3IAF - chains C and D of the 4 polymer chains in the assembly; structure by X-ray diffraction, 2.80 A resolution.

[Chain C (and D)]
Molecule: Benzaldehyde lyase
Organism: Pseudomonas fluorescens
Notes: EC 4.1.2.38; chain D of this document is another copy of the same molecule, construct and numbering; everything in this record applies to it too
Reference sequence: Q9F4L3 (Q9F4L3_PSEFL); numbering as in UniProt (aligned over 1-562)
Amino-acid sequence (570 residues; row label = number of the first residue in the row):
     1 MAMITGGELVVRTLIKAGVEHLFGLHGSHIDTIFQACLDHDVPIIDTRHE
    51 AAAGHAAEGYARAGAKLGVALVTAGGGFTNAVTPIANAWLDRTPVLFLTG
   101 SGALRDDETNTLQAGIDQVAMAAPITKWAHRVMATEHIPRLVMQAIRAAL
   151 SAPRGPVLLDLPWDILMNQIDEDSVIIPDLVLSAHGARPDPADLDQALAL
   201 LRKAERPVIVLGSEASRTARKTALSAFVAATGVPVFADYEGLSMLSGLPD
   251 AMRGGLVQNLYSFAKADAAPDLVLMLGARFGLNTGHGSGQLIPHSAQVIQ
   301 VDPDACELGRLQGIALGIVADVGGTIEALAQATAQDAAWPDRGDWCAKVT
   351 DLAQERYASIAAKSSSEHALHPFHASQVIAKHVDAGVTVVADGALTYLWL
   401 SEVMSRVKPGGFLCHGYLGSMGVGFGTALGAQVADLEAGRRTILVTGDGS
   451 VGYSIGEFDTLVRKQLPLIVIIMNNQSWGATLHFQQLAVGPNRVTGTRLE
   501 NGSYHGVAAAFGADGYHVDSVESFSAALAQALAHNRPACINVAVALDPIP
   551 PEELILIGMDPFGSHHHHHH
Disordered / not traced: 1, 556-570
Modified positions: Ser28 (phosphoserine; SEP)
Construct notes: engineered mutation Ser28 (Ala in Q9F4L3); expression tag (563-570)
Bound ions: Mg2+: Asp448, Asn475, Ser477 (together with thiamine diphosphate)
Ligand contacts:
  - thiamine diphosphate (TPP), molecule 1: Leu25, His26, Gly27, Ser28, Glu50, Thr73, Gly76, Gly77, Asn80, Gln113
  - thiamine diphosphate (TPP), molecule 2: Gly393, Ala394, Leu395, Thr396, Gly419, Ser420, Met421, Gly447, Asp448, Gly449, Ser450, Tyr453, Asn475, Ser477, Trp478, Gly479, Ala480, Thr481

[Chain C / chain D interface]
Residue-residue contacts (135):
  Leu25(C) with Tyr453(D); Trp478(D), hydrophobic
  His26(C) with Thr481(D); Gln485(D), hydrogen bond; Gly496(D); Thr497(D)
  Ser28(C) with Thr481(D); Phe484(D)
  Asp31(C) with Phe484(D); Gln485(D), hydrogen bond; Val489(D)
  Gln35(C) with Arg493(D), hydrogen bond
  Leu38(C) with Arg493(D); Thr495(D)
  Asp39(C) with Arg493(D), salt bridge
  Asp46(C) with Gly496(D)
  Thr47(C) with Trp478(D)
  Arg48(C) with Asp448(D), hydrogen bond (side chain-backbone); Gly449(D), hydrogen bond (side chain-backbone); Tyr453(D); Trp478(D); Leu499(D); Tyr504(D)
  His49(C) with Tyr453(D)
  Glu50(C) with Tyr453(D), hydrogen bond
  Gly75(C) with Leu418(D)
  Gly76(C) with Leu418(D); Ser420(D)
  Thr79(C) with Thr83(D), hydrogen bond
  Asn80(C) with Thr83(D), hydrogen bond; Tyr453(D)
  Val82(C) with Thr79(D)
  Thr83(C) with Thr79(D), hydrogen bond; Asn80(D), hydrogen bond
  Leu90(C) with Ala114(D)
  Glu108(C) with Arg310(D), salt bridge; Leu311(D)
  Thr109(C) with Gly281(D); His286(D); Leu311(D)
  Asn110(C) with Arg279(D); Phe280(D), hydrogen bond (side chain-backbone); Gly281(D); Leu282(D), hydrogen bond (backbone-backbone); Glu307(D), hydrogen bond; Arg310(D), hydrogen bond; Tyr417(D)
  Thr111(C) with His286(D), hydrogen bond; Tyr417(D)
  Leu112(C) with Leu282(D), hydrophobic; Tyr417(D)
  Gln113(C) with Tyr417(D), hydrogen bond (backbone-backbone); Leu418(D)
  Ile116(C) with Ile125(D), hydrophobic
  Met121(C) with Met121(D); Pro124(D), hydrophobic; Ile125(D), hydrophobic
  Pro124(C) with Ala120(D), hydrophobic
  Ile125(C) with Ile116(D), hydrophobic; Met121(D), hydrophobic
  Trp163(C) with Phe484(D), hydrophobic
  Arg279(C) with Asn110(D)
  Phe280(C) with Thr109(D); Asn110(D), hydrogen bond (backbone-side chain)
  Gly281(C) with Thr109(D); Asn110(D)
  Leu282(C) with Asn110(D), hydrogen bond (backbone-backbone); Leu112(D), hydrophobic
  His286(C) with Thr109(D); Thr111(D), hydrogen bond
  Glu307(C) with Asn110(D), hydrogen bond
  Arg310(C) with Glu108(D), salt bridge; Thr109(D); Asn110(D), hydrogen bond
  Leu311(C) with Thr109(D)
  Tyr417(C) with Asn110(D); Thr111(D); Leu112(D); Gln113(D), hydrogen bond (backbone-backbone)
  Leu418(C) with Gly75(D); Gly76(D); Gln113(D)
  Ser420(C) with Gly76(D); Asn80(D), hydrogen bond
  Asp448(C) with Arg48(D), hydrogen bond (backbone-side chain)
  Gly449(C) with Arg48(D), hydrogen bond (backbone-side chain)
  Tyr453(C) with Leu25(D); Arg48(D); His49(D); Glu50(D), hydrogen bond; Asn80(D)
  Ile455(C) with Ile455(D), hydrophobic
  Asp459(C) with Asn501(D), hydrogen bond; Gly502(D)
  Val462(C) with Asn501(D)
  Arg463(C) with Asn501(D)
  Trp478(C) with Leu25(D)
  Thr481(C) with His26(D); Gly27(D); Ser28(D)
  Phe484(C) with Ser28(D); Asp31(D); Trp163(D), hydrophobic
  Gln485(C) with His26(D); Asp31(D), hydrogen bond
  Val489(C) with Asp31(D); Gln35(D)
  Arg493(C) with Gln35(D), hydrogen bond; Leu38(D); Asp39(D), salt bridge
  Thr495(C) with Phe34(D); Leu38(D)
  Gly496(C) with Asp46(D)
  Thr497(C) with His26(D)
  Leu499(C) with Arg48(D); Asp459(D); Arg463(D)
  Asn501(C) with Asp459(D), hydrogen bond; Val462(D); Arg463(D); Phe511(D), hydrogen bond (side chain-backbone)
  Gly502(C) with Ala510(D)
  Ser503(C) with Ala510(D), hydrogen bond (backbone-backbone)
  Tyr504(C) with Arg48(D), hydrogen bond; Phe511(D), hydrophobic
  Gly506(C) with Ala510(D)
  Val507(C) with Val507(D), hydrophobic; Ala510(D); Phe511(D), hydrophobic
  Ala510(C) with Gly502(D); Ser503(D), hydrogen bond (backbone-backbone); Gly506(D); Val507(D), hydrophobic
  Phe511(C) with Asn501(D), hydrogen bond (backbone-side chain); Val507(D), hydrophobic
Also at the interface, not in a pair above, chain C (76 interface residues in all): Gly27, Phe34, Ala86, Ala114, Asp117, Ala120, Gly419, Gly452, Gly456, Arg498
Also at the interface, not in a pair above, chain D (78 interface residues in all): Thr47, Val82, Ala86, Trp89, Leu90, Gly115, Asp117, Gly419, Gly452, Gly456, Arg498

[Overview]
76 residues of chain C and 78 residues of chain D are in contact; the contacts include 35 hydrogen bonds and 4
salt bridges. Polar contacts include Asp39(C)-Arg493(D), Glu108(C)-Arg310(D) and His26(C)-Gln485(D). Ligands
of chain C: thiamine diphosphate. Asp448(C), Asn475(C) and Ser477(C) form the Mg2+ site.
Both chains are Benzaldehyde lyase (Pseudomonas fluorescens). Entry 3IAF (Structure of benzaldehyde lyase A28S
mutant with monomethyl benzoylphosphonate) was determined by X-ray diffraction (same publication as 3IAE).
